Entry 2JEJ (X-ray diffraction, 1.86 A resolution); this record covers chains A and P of the 3 polymer chains in the assembly.

# Chain A
Protein: DNA polymerase IV
From: Sulfolobus solfataricus
Notes: EC 2.7.7.7
UniProtKB: Q97W02 (DPO42_SULSO); residue numbers follow UniProt; this construct covers 1-352
Amino-acid sequence (358 residues; numbered -5 to 352; the number before each row is that of its first residue; numbers below 1 keep their minus sign (His-5 is residue -5)):
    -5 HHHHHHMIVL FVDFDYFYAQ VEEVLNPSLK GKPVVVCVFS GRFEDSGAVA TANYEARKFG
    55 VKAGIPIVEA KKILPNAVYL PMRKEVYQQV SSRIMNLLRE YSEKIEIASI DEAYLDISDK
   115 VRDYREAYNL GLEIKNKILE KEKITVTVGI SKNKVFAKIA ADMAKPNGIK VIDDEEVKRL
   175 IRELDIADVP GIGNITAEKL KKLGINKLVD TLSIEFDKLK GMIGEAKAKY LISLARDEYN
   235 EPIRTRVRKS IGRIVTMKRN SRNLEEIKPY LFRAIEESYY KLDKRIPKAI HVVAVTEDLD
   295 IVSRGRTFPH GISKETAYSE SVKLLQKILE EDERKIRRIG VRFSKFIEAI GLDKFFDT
Not modelled in the structure: -5 to 0, 343-352
Bound ions: Ca2+ site 1: Asp7, Asp105, Glu106 (together with 2'-deoxyguanosine-5'-triphosphate) (shared with DG15(P) of chain P); Ca2+ site 2: Asp7, Phe8, Asp105 (together with 2'-deoxyguanosine-5'-triphosphate); Ca2+ site 3: Ala181, Ile186
Small-molecule neighbours: 2'-deoxyguanosine-5'-triphosphate (DGT): Asp7, Phe8, Asp9, Tyr10, Phe11, Tyr12, Val32, Val43, Ala44, Thr45, Tyr48, Arg51, Ala57, Gly58, Met76, Asp105, Lys159
Curated features (UniProtKB/Swiss-Prot):
  - active site: Glu106
  - binding site (Mg(2+)): Asp7, Asp105
  - site: Tyr12 (Substrate discrimination)
  - mutagenesis: Asp105 to Glu106 (Loss of function), Glu342 to Thr352 (Almost complete loss of interaction with PCNA)

# Chain P
Molecule: 15-nt DNA strand
Sequence (15 nucleotides; each row starts with the number of its first residue):
     1 GGGGGAAGGA TTCCG
Bound ions: Ca2+ site 1: DC13, DC14, DG15 (together with 2'-deoxyguanosine-5'-triphosphate); Ca2+ site 2: DG15 (together with 2'-deoxyguanosine-5'-triphosphate) (shared with Asp7(A), Asp105(A), Glu106(A) of chain A)

# Interface between chain A and chain P
Residue-residue contacts (31; chain A residue first):
  Ser103(A) with DC14(P), hydrogen bond to the phosphate; DG15(P), hydrogen bond to the phosphate
  Ile104(A) with DG15(P), phosphate contact
  Asp105(A) with DG15(P), hydrogen bond to the phosphate
  Glu106(A) with DC14(P), sugar contact; DG15(P), phosphate contact
  Lys152(A) with DC14(P), phosphate contact
  Pro184(A) with DC13(P), phosphate contact
  Gly185(A) with DT12(P), phosphate contact; DC13(P), hydrogen bond to the phosphate
  Ile186(A) with DT12(P), phosphate contact; DC13(P), phosphate contact
  Gly187(A) with DT12(P), hydrogen bond to the phosphate; DC13(P), phosphate contact
  Asn188(A) with DT12(P), phosphate contact
  Ile189(A) with DT11(P), phosphate contact; DT12(P), hydrogen bond to the phosphate
  Thr190(A) with DT11(P), phosphate contact; DT12(P), hydrogen bond to the phosphate
  Lys193(A) with DT11(P), salt bridge to the phosphate
  Arg240(A) with DC14(P), base contact
  Val296(A) with DG9(P), phosphate contact
  Ser297(A) with DG8(P), sugar contact; DG9(P), hydrogen bond to the phosphate
  Arg298(A) with DG8(P), salt bridge to the phosphate; DG9(P), salt bridge to the phosphate
  Gly299(A) with DG8(P), hydrogen bond to the phosphate
  Arg300(A) with DA7(P), phosphate contact
  Thr301(A) with DA7(P), hydrogen bond to the phosphate
  Lys321(A) with DG8(P), salt bridge to the phosphate
  Lys339(A) with DA6(P), salt bridge to the phosphate
Interface residues without a listed pair, chain A (27 interface residues in all): Tyr12, Lys78, Ala102, Val183, Lys221

# Summary
Chain A and chain P form an interface of 27 and 9 residues respectively; the contacts include 10 hydrogen
bonds and 5 salt bridges. Polar contacts include Ser103(A)-DC14(P), Ser103(A)-DG15(P) and Asp105(A)-DG15(P).
Ligands of chain A: 2'-deoxyguanosine-5'-triphosphate.
Here chain A is DNA polymerase IV (Sulfolobus solfataricus) and chain P is a 15-nt DNA strand. Entry 2JEJ (The
Molecular Basis of Selectivity of Nucleoside Triphosphate Incorporation Opposite O6-Benzylguanine by
Sulfolobus solfataricus DNA Polymerase ...) was determined by X-ray diffraction (same publication as 2JEF,
2JEG and 2JEI).
